3UMM - chain A; structure by X-ray diffraction, 3.20 A resolution.

# Chain A
Name: Phosphoribosylformylglycinamidine synthase
Organism: Salmonella enterica subsp. enterica serovar Typhimurium
Notes: EC 6.3.5.3
UniProt: P74881 (PUR4_SALTY); residues 1-1295 here = UniProt positions 1-1295
Chain sequence (1303 residues; numbered -7 to 1295; the number before each row is that of its first residue; numbers below 1 keep their minus sign (Gly-7 is residue -7)):
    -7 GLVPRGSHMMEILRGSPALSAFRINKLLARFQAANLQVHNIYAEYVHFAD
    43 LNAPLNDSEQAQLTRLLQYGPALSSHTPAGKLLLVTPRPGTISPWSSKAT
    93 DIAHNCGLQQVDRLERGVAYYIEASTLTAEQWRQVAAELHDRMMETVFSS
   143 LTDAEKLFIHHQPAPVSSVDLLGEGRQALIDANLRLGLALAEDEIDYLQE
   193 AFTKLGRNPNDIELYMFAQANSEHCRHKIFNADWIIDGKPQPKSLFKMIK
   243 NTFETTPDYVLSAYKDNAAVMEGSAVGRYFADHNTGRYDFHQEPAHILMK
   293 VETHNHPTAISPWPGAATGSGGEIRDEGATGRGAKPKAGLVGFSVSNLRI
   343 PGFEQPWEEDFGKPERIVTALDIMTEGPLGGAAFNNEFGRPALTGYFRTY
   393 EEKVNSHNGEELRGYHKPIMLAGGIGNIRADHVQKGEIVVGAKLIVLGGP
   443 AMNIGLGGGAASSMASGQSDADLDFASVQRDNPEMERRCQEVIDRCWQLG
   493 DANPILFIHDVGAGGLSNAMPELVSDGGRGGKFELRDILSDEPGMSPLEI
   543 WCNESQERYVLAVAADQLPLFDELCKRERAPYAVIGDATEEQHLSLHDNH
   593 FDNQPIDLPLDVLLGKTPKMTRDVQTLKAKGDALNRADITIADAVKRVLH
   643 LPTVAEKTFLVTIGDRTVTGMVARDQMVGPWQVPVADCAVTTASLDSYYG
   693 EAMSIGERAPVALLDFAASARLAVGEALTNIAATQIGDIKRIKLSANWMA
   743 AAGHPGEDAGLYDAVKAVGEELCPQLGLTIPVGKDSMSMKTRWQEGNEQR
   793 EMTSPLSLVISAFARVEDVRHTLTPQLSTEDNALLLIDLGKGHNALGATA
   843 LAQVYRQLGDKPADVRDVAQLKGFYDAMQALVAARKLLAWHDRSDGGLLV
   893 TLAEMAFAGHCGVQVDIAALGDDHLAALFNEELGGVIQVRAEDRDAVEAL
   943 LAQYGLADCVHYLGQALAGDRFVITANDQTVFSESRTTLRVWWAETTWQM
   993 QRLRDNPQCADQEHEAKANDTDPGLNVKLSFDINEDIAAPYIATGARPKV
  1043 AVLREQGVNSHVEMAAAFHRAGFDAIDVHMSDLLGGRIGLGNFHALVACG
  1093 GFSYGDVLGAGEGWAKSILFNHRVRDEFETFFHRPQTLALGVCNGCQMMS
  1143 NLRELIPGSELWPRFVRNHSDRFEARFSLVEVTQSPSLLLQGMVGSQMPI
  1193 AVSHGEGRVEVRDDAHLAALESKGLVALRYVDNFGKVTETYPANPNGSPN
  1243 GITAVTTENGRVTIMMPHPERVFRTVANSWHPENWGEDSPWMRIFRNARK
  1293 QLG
Unresolved in the structure: 448-465
Modified residues: Cys1135 (2-amino-4-(amino-3-oxo-propylsulfanylcarbonyl)-butyric acid; CYG)
Sequence notes: expression tag (-7 to 0)
Bound ions: Mg2+ site 1: Asp679, Asn722, Asp884 (together with ADP); Mg2+ site 2: Glu718 (together with ADP)
Small-molecule neighbours:
  - ADP (adenosine-5'-diphosphate): Val333, Gly334, Phe335, Leu385, Thr386, Gly387, Tyr388, Phe389, Thr645, Lys649, Leu652, Val653, Gln668, Pro676, Val677, Ala678, Asp679, Glu718, Asn722, Asp884, Ser886, Asp887
  - AMP-PNP (ANP; phosphoaminophosphonic acid-adenylate ester): His219, Phe222, Phe238, Ile241, Tyr256, Lys257, Asp258, Asn259, Ala260, Lys292, Glu294, Asp318, Asp502, Gly504, Pro773, Val774, Gly775, Lys776, Asp777
Curated features (UniProtKB/Swiss-Prot):
  - active site: His1260, Glu1262
  - binding site (ATP): Gly307 to Asp318, Thr386 to Tyr388, Ala678, Ser886
  - binding site (Mg(2+)): Asp679, Glu718, Asn722, Asp884
  - mutagenesis: Phe209 (F209W: This mutant shows a perturbation of the local environment, however has a secondary structure content and a FGAM synthase activity very similar to the wild-type protein), Thr683 (T683W: This mutant shows a disturbance in the secondary structure of the protein and causes a 30% loss in FGAM synthase activity), Leu1181 (L1181F: This mutant has a lower overall folding of the secondary structure and shows a 60% loss in FGAM synthase activity ...), Arg1263 (R1263A: This mutant is structurally identical to the wild-type protein)
Reported in the primary citation:
  - binding site for AMP-PNP: His219, Phe222, Phe238, Tyr256, Asp258, Asn259, Lys292, Glu294, Asp318, Asp502, Lys776
  - conformationally variable residues (order/disorder transition): Gly449 to Asp466
  - catalytic residues: His216, His296 (citing earlier work)

# Summary
Bound to chain A: AMP-PNP and ADP. Asp679, Asn722 and Asp884 form the Mg2+ site 1. From UniProt: active-site
residues His1260 and Glu1262, 17 ATP-binding residues, 4 Mg2+-binding residues and 4 mutagenesis sites. From
the paper: catalytic residues His216 and His296; a binding site for AMP-PNP at His219, Phe222 and Phe238 among
others.
Chain A is Phosphoribosylformylglycinamidine synthase (Salmonella enterica subsp. enterica serovar
Typhimurium); the structure, Formylglycinamide ribonucleotide amidotransferase from Salmonella typhimurium:
Role of the ATP complexation and glutaminase domain in catalytic ..., was determined by X-ray diffraction,
deposited together with 3UGJ and 3UJN.
